PDB entry 2DQI | X-ray diffraction, 2.00 A resolution | chains L and Y of the 3 polymer chains in the assembly

[Chain L]
Protein: lysozyme binding Ig kappa chain V23-J2 region
Organism: Mus musculus
Notes: engineered mutation(s): Y50A
Sequence (107 residues; numbered 1 to 107; the number before each row is that of its first residue):
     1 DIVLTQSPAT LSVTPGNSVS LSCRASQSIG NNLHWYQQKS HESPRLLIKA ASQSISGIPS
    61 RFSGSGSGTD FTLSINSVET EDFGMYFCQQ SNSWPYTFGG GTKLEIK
Disulfides: C23-C88

[Chain Y]
Protein: Lysozyme C
Organism: Gallus gallus
Notes: EC 3.2.1.17
Reference sequence: P00698 (LYSC_CHICK); residues 1-129 here correspond to UniProt positions 19-147 (UniProt number = residue number + 18)
Sequence (129 residues; each row starts with the number of its first residue):
     1 KVFGRCELAA AMKRHGLDNY RGYSLGNWVC AAKFESNFNT QATNRNTDGS TDYGILQINS
    61 RWWCNDGRTP GSRNLCNIPC SALLSSDITA SVNCAKKIVS DGNGMNAWVA WRNRCKGTDV
   121 QAWIRGCRL
UniProt features mapped onto this chain:
  - active site: E35, D52
  - binding site (substrate): D101
Disulfides: C6-C127, C30-C115, C64-C80, C76-C94

[How chain L and chain Y interact]
Pairs across the interface (15; chain L residue first):
  N31(L) with H15(Y); G16(Y); K96(Y), hydrogen bond
  N32(L) with G16(Y), hydrogen bond (side chain-backbone); Y20(Y); K96(Y), hydrogen bond
  Q53(L) with T89(Y); N93(Y), hydrogen bond
  S91(L) with Y20(Y); R21(Y)
  N92(L) with N19(Y), hydrogen bond (side chain-backbone); Y20(Y); R21(Y), hydrogen bond (backbone-backbone)
  W94(L) with R21(Y)
  Y96(L) with R21(Y), hydrogen bond
Interface residues without a listed pair, chain L (9 interface residues in all): G30, S93
Interface residues without a listed pair, chain Y (11 interface residues in all): R14, D18, S100

[Summary]
The interface between chain L and chain Y involves 9 residues on one side and 11 on the other; the contacts
include 7 hydrogen bonds. Polar pairs include N31(L)-K96(Y), N32(L)-G16(Y) and N32(L)-K96(Y).
Here chain L is lysozyme binding Ig kappa chain V23-J2 region (Mus musculus) and chain Y is Lysozyme C (Gallus
gallus). Entry 2DQI (Crystal structure of hyhel-10 FV mutant (Ly50a) complexed with hen egg lysozyme) was
determined by X-ray diffraction together with 2DQC, 2DQF, 2DQG and 2DQJ from the same study.
